3OS5 - chains A and B; structure by X-ray diffraction, 1.69 A resolution.

# Chain A
Protein: Histone-lysine N-methyltransferase SETD7
Source organism: Homo sapiens
Notes: EC 2.1.1.43
UniProt: Q8WTS6 (SETD7_HUMAN); residue numbers follow UniProt; this construct covers 111-366
Sequence (256 residues; numbered 111 to 366; the number before each row is that of its first residue):
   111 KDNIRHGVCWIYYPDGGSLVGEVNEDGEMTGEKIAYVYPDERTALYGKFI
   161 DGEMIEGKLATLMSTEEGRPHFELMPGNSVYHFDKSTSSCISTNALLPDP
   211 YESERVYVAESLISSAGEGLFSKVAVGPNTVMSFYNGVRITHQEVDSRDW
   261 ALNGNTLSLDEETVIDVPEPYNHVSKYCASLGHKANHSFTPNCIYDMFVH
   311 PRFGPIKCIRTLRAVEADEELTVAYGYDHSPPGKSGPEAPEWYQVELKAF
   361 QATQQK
Disordered / not traced: 111-115, 365-366
Small-molecule neighbours: S-adenosylhomocysteine (SAH): Ile223, Ser225, Ala226, Gly227, Glu228, Gly264, Asn265, Asn282, His293, Lys294, Ala295, Asn296, His297, Tyr335, Trp352, Glu356
Swiss-Prot annotation at these positions:
  - binding site (S-adenosyl-L-methionine): Ala226 to Glu228, Asn296, His297, Glu356
  - site (Histone H3K4 binding): Tyr245, Asp256, Thr266, Lys317, Tyr335
  - mutagenesis: Glu220 (E220A: Increases near-attack conformations), Glu228 (E228A: Increases near-attack conformations), Tyr245 (Y245A: Significantly reduces the monomethyltransferase activity but increases the dimethyltransferase activity), Lys294 (K294A: Significantly reduces the catalytic activity), His297 (H297A/G: Abolishes methyltransferase activity), Lys317 (K317A: Induces a reduction in methyltransferase activity toward TAF10 but an increased methyltransferase activity for H3 and p53/TP53)

# Chain B
Protein: Dnmt1
Sequence (8 residues; row label = number of the first residue in the row):
   137 TPRRSKSA
Modified positions: Lys142 (n-methyl-lysine; MLZ)
What the authors report for this chain:
  - contacts within the chain: Arg139-Ser141 (backbone contact)
  - post-translational modification sites: Lys142, Ser143
  - mutagenesis - S143A: decreased stability
  - mutagenesis - S143D: increased stability

# Chain A / chain B interface
Pairs across the interface - 36 pairs, chain A then chain B:
  Tyr245(A) - Lys142(B)
  Val255(A) - Arg140(B)
  Asp256(A) - Pro138(B)
  Asp256(A) - Arg139(B)
  Asp256(A) - Arg140(B)  hydrogen bond (side chain-backbone)
  Arg258(A) - Arg140(B)  hydrogen bond (backbone-side chain)
  Asp259(A) - Arg140(B)
  Trp260(A) - Arg140(B)
  Asn263(A) - Arg140(B)
  Gly264(A) - Lys142(B)
  Asn265(A) - Lys142(B)
  Thr266(A) - Arg140(B)  hydrogen bond (side chain-backbone)
  Thr266(A) - Ser141(B)
  Thr266(A) - Lys142(B)  hydrogen bond (backbone-backbone)
  Leu267(A) - Lys142(B)
  Leu267(A) - Ser143(B)
  Ser268(A) - Ser141(B)  hydrogen bond
  Ser268(A) - Lys142(B)  hydrogen bond (backbone-backbone)
  His293(A) - Lys142(B)
  Tyr305(A) - Lys142(B)
  Tyr305(A) - Ser143(B)
  Lys317(A) - Ser143(B)
  Tyr335(A) - Lys142(B)
  Tyr335(A) - Ser143(B)  hydrogen bond (backbone-backbone)
  Gly336(A) - Arg139(B)  hydrogen bond (backbone-side chain)
  Gly336(A) - Ser143(B)
  Gly336(A) - Ala144(B)  hydrogen bond (backbone-backbone)
  Tyr337(A) - Arg139(B)
  Tyr337(A) - Ser141(B)
  Tyr337(A) - Lys142(B)
  Asp338(A) - Arg139(B)
  Pro341(A) - Thr137(B)
  Lys344(A) - Thr137(B)
  Glu348(A) - Thr137(B)  hydrogen bond (side chain-backbone)
  Glu348(A) - Arg139(B)
  Glu348(A) - Arg140(B)  salt bridge
Other interface residues (no listed pair), chain A (26 interface residues in all): His252, Val274, Ala295, Gly343
The authors on this interface:
  - pairs named by the authors: Tyr245(A)-Lys142(B) (hydrogen bond), His252(A)-Ser141(B) (water-mediated contact), Asp256(A)-Ser141(B) (water-mediated contact), Arg258(A)-Arg140(B) (backbone contact), Thr266(A)-Arg140(B) (backbone contact), Thr266(A)-Lys142(B) (backbone contact), Leu267(A)-Ser143(B) (hydrophobic contact), Ser268(A)-Ser141(B), Tyr305(A)-Lys142(B) (hydrogen bond), Lys317(A)-Ser143(B) (hydrogen bond), Gly336(A)-Arg139(B) (backbone contact), Glu348(A)-Arg140(B) (salt bridge)

# In short
26 residues of chain A and 8 residues of chain B are in contact, with 10 hydrogen bonds and 1 salt bridge.
Polar contacts include Glu348(A)-Arg140(B), Asp256(A)-Arg140(B) and Arg258(A)-Arg140(B). The authors report
hydrogen bonds between Tyr245(A) and Lys142(B), Tyr305(A) and Lys142(B) and Lys317(A) and Ser143(B);
water-mediated contacts between His252(A) and Ser141(B) and Asp256(A) and Ser141(B); backbone contacts between
Arg258(A) and Arg140(B), Thr266(A) and Arg140(B) and Thr266(A) and Lys142(B) among others. From the paper:
S143A of chain B reduces stability; modification sites Lys142(B) and Ser143(B).
Chain A is Histone-lysine N-methyltransferase SETD7 (Homo sapiens) and chain B is Dnmt1; the structure,
SET7/9-Dnmt1 K142me1 complex, was determined by X-ray diffraction.
